Entry 5J4I (X-ray diffraction, 2.21 A resolution); this record covers chains A and B.

Chain A (and B):
Molecule: Arginine/agmatine antiporter
From: Escherichia coli O157:H7
Notes: chain B of this document is another copy of the same molecule, construct and numbering; everything in this record applies to it too
UniProt: P60063 (ADIC_ECO57); residue numbers follow UniProt; this construct covers 1-445
Amino-acid sequence (453 residues; numbered 1 to 453; the number before each row is that of its first residue):
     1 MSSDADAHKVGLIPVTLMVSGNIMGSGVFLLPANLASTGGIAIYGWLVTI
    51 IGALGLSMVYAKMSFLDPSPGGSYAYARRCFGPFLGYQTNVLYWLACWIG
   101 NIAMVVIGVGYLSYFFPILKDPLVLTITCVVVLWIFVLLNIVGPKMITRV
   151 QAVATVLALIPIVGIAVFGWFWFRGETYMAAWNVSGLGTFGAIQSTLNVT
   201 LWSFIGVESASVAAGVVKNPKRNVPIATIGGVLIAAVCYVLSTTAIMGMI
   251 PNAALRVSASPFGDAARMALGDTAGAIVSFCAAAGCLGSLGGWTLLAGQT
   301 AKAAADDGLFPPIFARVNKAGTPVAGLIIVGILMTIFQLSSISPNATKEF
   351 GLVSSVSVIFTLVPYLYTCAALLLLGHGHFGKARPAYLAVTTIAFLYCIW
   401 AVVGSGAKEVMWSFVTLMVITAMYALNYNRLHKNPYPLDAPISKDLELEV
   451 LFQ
Disordered / not traced: 1-4, 442-453
Construct notes: expression tag (446-453)
Swiss-Prot annotation at these positions:
  - motif: Gly25 to Gly27 (Helix-breaking GSG motif TM1), Gly206 to Ala210 (Helix-breaking GVESA motif TM6)
  - binding site (L-arginine): Ile23, Ser26, Gly27, Ala96, Cys97, Asn101, Trp202, Ile205, Trp293, Ser357
  - site: Tyr93 (Cytoplasmic (distal) gate), Trp202 (Periplasmic (proximal) gate), Glu208 (Cytoplasmic (distal) gate), Trp293 (Middle gate), Tyr365 (Cytoplasmic (distal) gate)
  - mutagenesis: Asn22 (N22A: No change in antiport activity, 6-fold higher affinity for Arg), Ser26 (S26K: 5% Agm antiport), Tyr74 (Y74A: 50% antiport activity at pH 6.0, 10-fold higher than wild-type antiport activity at pH 7.5, i.e. loss of pH-dependence of substrate transport. No change in binding of Arg or Agm ...), Tyr87 (Y87A: Markedly reduced binding affinity for Agm but not for Arg. 50% Agm antiport), Tyr93 (Y93A: Reduced binding affinity for Arg, no binding to Agm. 25% Agm antiport; Y93K: Almost no binding to both Arg and Agm. 5% Agm antiport), Glu208 (E208A/D: 5-10% Agm antiport), Phe337 (F337A: Severely decreased antiport), Tyr365 (Y365A: Markedly weakened binding to Arg but not to Agm. 5% Agm antiport)
From the paper describing this entry:
  - conformationally variable residues (side-chain flip): Met104
  - contacts within the chain: Ala96-Ser357 (water-mediated contact)
  - mutagenesis - N22A/S26A, N101A, W293A: decreased binding to [3H]Arg
  - mutagenesis - M104A, S357A: decreased binding to Arg
  - mutagenesis - S26A, I205A: unchanged binding to Arg
  - mutagenesis - I205A: unchanged binding to Agm
  - mutagenesis - N22A, S26A (1.5-fold), M104A, S357A: decreased binding to Agm
  - mutagenesis - N22A: increased binding to Arg
  - mutagenesis - S26A (1,693 uM): decreased binding to Arg-OMe

Chain A / chain B interface:
Contacting residue pairs (98; chain A residue first):
  Leu66(A) with Leu438(B), hydrophobic
  Asp67(A) with Leu438(B)
  Arg78(A) with Tyr436(B), hydrogen bond
  Arg79(A) with Asn434(B); Pro435(B); Tyr436(B), hydrogen bond (side chain-backbone); Pro437(B), hydrogen bond (side chain-backbone); Leu438(B)
  Cys80(A) with His432(B), hydrogen bond (backbone-side chain); Asn434(B); Pro435(B)
  Phe81(A) with Phe81(B); Phe84(B), hydrophobic; Pro435(B)
  Gly82(A) with Pro435(B)
  Phe84(A) with Phe81(B), hydrophobic; Leu85(B), hydrophobic
  Leu85(A) with Phe84(B), hydrophobic
  Leu366(A) with Met418(B), hydrophobic; Thr421(B)
  Ala370(A) with Ala425(B), hydrophobic
  Leu373(A) with Ala425(B); Leu426(B), hydrophobic; Asn429(B)
  Leu374(A) with Asn429(B); His432(B); Asn434(B), hydrogen bond (backbone-side chain)
  Leu375(A) with Asn434(B); Tyr436(B); Leu438(B)
  His377(A) with Arg430(B)
  Gly378(A) with Pro441(B)
  His379(A) with Asp439(B); Pro441(B)
  Arg384(A) with Asn429(B), hydrogen bond; Arg430(B)
  Thr392(A) with Leu426(B)
  Phe395(A) with Ala422(B), hydrophobic; Ala425(B), hydrophobic
  Cys398(A) with Met418(B)
  Ile399(A) with Met418(B)
  Val402(A) with Phe414(B), hydrophobic; Val415(B), hydrophobic; Met418(B), hydrophobic
  Val403(A) with Trp412(B), hydrophobic
  Ser405(A) with Met411(B)
  Ala407(A) with Ala407(B); Lys408(B); Met411(B), hydrophobic
  Lys408(A) with Ala407(B)
  Val410(A) with Met411(B), hydrophobic; Phe414(B), hydrophobic
  Met411(A) with Ser405(B); Ala407(B), hydrophobic; Val410(B), hydrophobic
  Ser413(A) with Phe414(B)
  Phe414(A) with Val402(B), hydrophobic; Val410(B), hydrophobic; Ser413(B); Phe414(B); Leu417(B), hydrophobic
  Val415(A) with Val402(B), hydrophobic
  Leu417(A) with Phe414(B), hydrophobic
  Met418(A) with Leu366(B), hydrophobic; Cys398(B); Val402(B), hydrophobic
  Thr421(A) with Leu366(B)
  Ala422(A) with Phe395(B), hydrophobic
  Ala425(A) with Ala370(B), hydrophobic; Leu373(B); Phe395(B), hydrophobic
  Leu426(A) with Leu373(B), hydrophobic; Thr392(B)
  Asn429(A) with Leu373(B); Leu374(B); Arg384(B), hydrogen bond
  Arg430(A) with His377(B); Arg384(B)
  His432(A) with Cys80(B), hydrogen bond (side chain-backbone); Leu374(B)
  Asn434(A) with Arg79(B); Cys80(B); Leu374(B), hydrogen bond (side chain-backbone); Leu375(B)
  Pro435(A) with Arg79(B); Cys80(B); Phe81(B); Gly82(B)
  Tyr436(A) with Arg78(B), hydrogen bond; Arg79(B), hydrogen bond (backbone-side chain)
  Pro437(A) with Arg79(B), hydrogen bond (backbone-side chain)
  Leu438(A) with Leu66(B), hydrophobic; Asp67(B); Arg79(B); Leu375(B)
  Asp439(A) with His379(B)
  Pro441(A) with Gly378(B); His379(B)
Also at the interface, not in a pair above, chain A (57 interface residues in all): Met63, Ile359, Val363, Tyr367, Leu388, Trp412, Val419, Tyr424, Tyr428
Also at the interface, not in a pair above, chain B (57 interface residues in all): Ile359, Val363, Tyr367, Leu388, Ile399, Val403, Gly406, Val419, Tyr424, Tyr428

In short:
Chain A and chain B each contribute 57 residues to their interface; the contacts include 12 hydrogen bonds.
Among the polar pairs are Arg78(A)-Tyr436(B), Arg79(A)-Tyr436(B) and Arg79(A)-Pro437(B). The paper reports
that N22A, S26A and M104A of chain A, among others, reduce binding to Agm; conformational variability at
Met104(A); 8 substitutions were tested in all.
Chain A and chain B are both Arginine/agmatine antiporter (Escherichia coli O157:H7); the structure, Crystal
Structure of the L-arginine/agmatine antiporter from E. coli at 2.2 Angstroem resolution, was determined by
X-ray diffraction.
